7NZ0 - chains B and C of the 14 polymer chains in the assembly; structure by electron microscopy, 6.30 A resolution (low resolution: residue-level contacts below are approximate; hydrogen-bond / salt-bridge calls are withheld).

# Chain B
Molecule: Chromosome partition protein MukB
Source organism: Photorhabdus thracensis
UniProt: A0A0F7LRY2 (A0A0F7LRY2_9GAMM); residues 1-1482 here = UniProt positions 1-1482
Sequence (1482 residues; each row starts with the number of its first residue):
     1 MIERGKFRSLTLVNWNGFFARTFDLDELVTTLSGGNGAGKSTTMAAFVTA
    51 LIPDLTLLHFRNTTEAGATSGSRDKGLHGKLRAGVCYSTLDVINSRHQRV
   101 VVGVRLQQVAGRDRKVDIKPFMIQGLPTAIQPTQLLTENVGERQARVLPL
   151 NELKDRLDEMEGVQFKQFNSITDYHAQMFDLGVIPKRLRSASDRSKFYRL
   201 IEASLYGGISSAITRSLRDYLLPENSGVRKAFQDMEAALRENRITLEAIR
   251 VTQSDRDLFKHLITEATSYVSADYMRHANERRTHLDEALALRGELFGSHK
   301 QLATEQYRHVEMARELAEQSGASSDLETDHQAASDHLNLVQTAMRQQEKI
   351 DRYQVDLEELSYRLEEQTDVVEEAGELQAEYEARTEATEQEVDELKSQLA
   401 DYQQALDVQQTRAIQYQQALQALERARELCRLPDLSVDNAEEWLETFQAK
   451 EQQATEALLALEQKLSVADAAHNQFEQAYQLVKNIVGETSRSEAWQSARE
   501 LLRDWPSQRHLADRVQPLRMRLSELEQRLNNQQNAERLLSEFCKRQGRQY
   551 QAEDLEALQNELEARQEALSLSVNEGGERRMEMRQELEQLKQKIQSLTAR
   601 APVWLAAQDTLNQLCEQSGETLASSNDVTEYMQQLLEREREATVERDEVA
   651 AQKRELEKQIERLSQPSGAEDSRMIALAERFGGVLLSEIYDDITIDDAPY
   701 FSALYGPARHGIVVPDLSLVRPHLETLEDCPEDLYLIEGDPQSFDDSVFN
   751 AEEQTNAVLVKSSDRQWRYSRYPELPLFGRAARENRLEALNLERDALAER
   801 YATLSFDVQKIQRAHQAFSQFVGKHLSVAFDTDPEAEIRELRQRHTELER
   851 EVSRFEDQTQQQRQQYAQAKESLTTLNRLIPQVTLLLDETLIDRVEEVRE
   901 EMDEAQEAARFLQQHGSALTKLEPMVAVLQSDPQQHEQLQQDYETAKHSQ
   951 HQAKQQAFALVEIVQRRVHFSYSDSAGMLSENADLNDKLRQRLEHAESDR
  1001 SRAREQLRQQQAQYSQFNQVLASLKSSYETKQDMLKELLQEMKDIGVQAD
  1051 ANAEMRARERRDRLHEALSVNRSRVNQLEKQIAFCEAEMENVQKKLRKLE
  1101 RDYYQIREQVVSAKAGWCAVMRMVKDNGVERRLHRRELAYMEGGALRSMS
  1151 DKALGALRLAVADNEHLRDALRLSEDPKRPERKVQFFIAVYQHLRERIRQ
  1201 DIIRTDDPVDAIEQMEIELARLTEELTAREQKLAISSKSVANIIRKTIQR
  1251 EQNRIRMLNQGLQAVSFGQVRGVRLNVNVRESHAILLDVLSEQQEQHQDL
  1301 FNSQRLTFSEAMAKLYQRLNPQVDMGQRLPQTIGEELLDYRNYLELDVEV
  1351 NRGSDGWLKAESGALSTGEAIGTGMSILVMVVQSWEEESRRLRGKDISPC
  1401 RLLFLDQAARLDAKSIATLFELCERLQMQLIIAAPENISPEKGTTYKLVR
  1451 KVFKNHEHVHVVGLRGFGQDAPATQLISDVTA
Not modelled in the structure: 1, 1469-1482
Sequence notes: engineered mutation Q1407 (Glu in A0A0F7LRY2)
Ion coordination: Mg2+: S41 (together with ATP)
Residues lining bound ligands:
  - ATP, molecule 1: N16, G35, N36, G37, A38, G39, K40, S41, T42, G76, G79, K80, Q1407, R1450
  - ATP, molecule 2: Q1269, R1352, G1363, A1364, L1365, S1366, T1367, G1368, E1369
  - 4'-phosphopantetheine (PNS): R839, R842, Q843, T846
What the authors report for this chain:
  - mutagenesis - E1407Q: decreased catalytic activity (citing earlier work)
  - mutagenesis - S1366R, D1406A: abolished growth

# Chain C
Molecule: Chromosome partition protein MukF
Source organism: Photorhabdus thracensis
UniProt: A0A0F7LMQ4 (A0A0F7LMQ4_9GAMM); numbering as in UniProt (aligned over 1-440)
Sequence (440 residues; row label = number of the first residue in the row):
     1 MSEYSQTVPELVSWARKNDFSISLPVERLAFLMAIAVLNSERLDGEMSEG
    51 ELIDAFREVCKGFEQTAESVAVRANNAINDMVRQKLLNRFTSELADGNAI
   101 YRLTPLGISISDYYIRQREFSTLRLSMQLSIVANELHRAAEAAEEGGDEF
   151 HWHRNVFAPLKYSVAEIFDSIDMSQRLMDEQQNFVKEDIAALLNQDWQAA
   201 IANCEQLLSETSGTLRELQDTLEAAGDKLQANLLRIQDANMGSGGSELVD
   251 KLVFDLQSKLDRIISWGQQAIDLWIGYDRHVHKFIRTAIDMDKNRIFSQR
   301 LRQSVQHYFDNPWTLTVANAERLLDMRDEELALRNEEVTGELPLELEYEE
   351 FSEINDQLAAMIEKALLVYQQEQRPLDLGAVLRDYLAQHPLPRHFDVARI
   401 LVDQAVRLGVAEADFSGLPAEWLAINDYGAKVQAHVIDTY
Not modelled in the structure: 1-9, 23-118

# Chain B / chain C interface
Pairs across the interface (55; chain B residue first):
  N14(B) with V338(C)
  F19(B) with T339(C); G340(C); E341(C)
  A20(B) with L342(C); P343(C)
  R21(B) with P343(C)
  A83(B) with R334(C); E336(C); V338(C)
  G84(B) with R334(C); E336(C)
  Q107(B) with L333(C); R334(C); N335(C)
  Q108(B) with L333(C); R334(C)
  V109(B) with A332(C); L333(C)
  A110(B) with A332(C); R334(C)
  D117(B) with L333(C)
  T133(B) with L342(C)
  R143(B) with E341(C); L342(C); L344(C)
  Q144(B) with T339(C); G340(C); E341(C)
  A145(B) with T339(C); G340(C)
  R146(B) with E337(C); V338(C); T339(C)
  V147(B) with V338(C)
  N1437(B) with F351(C)
  P1440(B) with F351(C)
  Y1446(B) with L346(C)
  H1460(B) with E347(C)
  V1461(B) with L346(C)
  V1462(B) with L346(C)
  G1463(B) with L346(C); E347(C); Y348(C); E349(C)
  L1464(B) with Y348(C); E349(C); F351(C)
  R1465(B) with Y348(C); E349(C); E350(C); F351(C)
  G1466(B) with F351(C)
  F1467(B) with E350(C)
  G1468(B) with E350(C)
Interface residues without a listed pair, chain B (34 interface residues in all): V85, R105, P149, K1232, H1458
Interface residues without a listed pair, chain C (21 interface residues in all): I275, L331

# Overview
34 residues of chain B and 21 residues of chain C are in contact. Chain B binds ATP and 4'-phosphopantetheine.
The paper reports that S1366R and D1406A of chain B abolish growth; E1407Q of chain B reduces catalytic
activity.
Chain B is Chromosome partition protein MukB and chain C is Chromosome partition protein MukF, both from
Photorhabdus thracensis; the structure, Cryo-EM structure of the MukBEF-MatP-DNA monomer (open conformation),
was determined by electron microscopy (same publication as 7NYW, 7NYX, 7NYY, 7NYZ, 7NZ2, 7NZ3 and 7NZ4).
